Entry 8SAU (electron microscopy, 3.30 A resolution); this record covers chains B and F of the 12 polymer chains in the assembly.

[Chain B]
Protein: CH848.10.17 gp41
From: HIV-1 06TG.HT008
Chain sequence (132 residues; row label = number of the first residue in the row; note: 21 numbers in that range are skipped by the numbering (no residue carries them; nothing is unmodelled there)):
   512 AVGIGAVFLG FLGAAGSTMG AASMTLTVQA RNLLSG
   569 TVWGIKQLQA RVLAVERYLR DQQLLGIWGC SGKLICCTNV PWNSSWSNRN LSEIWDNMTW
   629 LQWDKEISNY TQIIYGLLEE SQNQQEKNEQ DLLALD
Not modelled in the structure: 512-519
Disulfides: Cys598-Cys604

[Chain F]
Protein: CH848.10.17 gp120
From: HIV-1 06TG.HT008
UniProtKB: A0A1W6IPB2 (A0A1W6IPB2_9HIV1); the construct lacks a stretch of the UniProt sequence and is renumbered around it, so the offset changes along the chain: 34-139 = UniProt 30-135; 150-185 = UniProt 136-171; 186-309 = UniProt 174-297; 312-321 = UniProt 298-307; 3 more segments
Chain sequence (463 residues; numbered 31 to 505 plus 3 insertion-coded residues; 15 numbers in that range are skipped by the numbering (no residue carries them; nothing is unmodelled there); the number before each row is that of its first residue; a row labelled like 185a-185b holds insertion residues (185a, then the next letters in order)):
    31 AENLWVTVYY GVPVWKEAKT TLFCASDARA YEKEVHNVWA THACVPTDPS PQELVLGNVT
    91 ENFNMWKNDM VDQMHEDIIS LWDQSLKPCV KLTPLCVTLI CSNATVKNG
   150 TVEEMKNCSF NTTTEIRDKE KKEYALFYKP DIVPLS
185a-185b ET
   186 NNTSEYRLIN CNTSACTQAC PKVTFEPIPI HYCAPAGYAI LKCNDETFNG TGPCSNVSTV
   246 QCTHGIRPVV STQLLLNGSL AEKEIVIRSE NLTNNAKIII VHLHTPVEIV CTRPNNNTRK
   306 SVRI
   312 GPGQTFYATG
  321c D
   322 IIGDIKQAHC NISEEKWNDT LQKVGIELQK HFP
   356 NKTIKYNQSA GGDMEITTHS FNCGGEFFYC NTSNLFNGTY NGTYISTNSS A
   409 NSTSTITLQC RIKQIINMWQ GVGRCMYAPP IAGNITCRSN ITGLLLTRDG GTNSNETETF
   469 RPAGGDMRDN WRSELYKYKV VKIEPLGVAP TRCKRRV
Not modelled in the structure: 31
Differences from the reference sequence: expression tag (31-33); conflict Cys201 (Val189 in A0A1W6IPB2), Cys433 (Ala417 in A0A1W6IPB2), Lys490 (Glu474 in A0A1W6IPB2), Glu492 (Gln476 in A0A1W6IPB2), Val496 (Ile480 in A0A1W6IPB2), Arg500 (Gly484 in A0A1W6IPB2), Cys501 (Ala485 in A0A1W6IPB2)
Disulfides: Cys54-Cys74, Cys119-Cys205, Cys126-Cys196, Cys131-Cys157, Cys201-Cys433, Cys218-Cys247, Cys228-Cys239, Cys296-Cys331, Cys378-Cys445, Cys385-Cys418
Glycans and other covalent adducts: N-acetylglucosamine (NAG) linked to Asn156, Asn442; glycan linked to Asn301, Asn332

[How chain B and chain F interact]
Residue-residue contacts (8; chain B residue first):
  Gln658(B) - Thr499(F)
  Gln658(B) - Cys501(F)  hydrogen bond
  Leu661(B) - Cys501(F)
  Leu661(B) - Lys502(F)
  Leu661(B) - Arg504(F)
  Ala662(B) - Arg500(F)
  Ala662(B) - Cys501(F)
  Asp664(B) - Arg504(F)  salt bridge
Also at the interface, not in a pair above, chain B (5 interface residues in all): Leu660
Also at the interface, not in a pair above, chain F (7 interface residues in all): Tyr39, Arg503

[In short]
The interface between chain B and chain F involves 5 residues on one side and 7 on the other, with 1 hydrogen
bond and 1 salt bridge. Among the polar pairs are Asp664(B)-Arg504(F) and Gln658(B)-Cys501(F).
N-acetylglucosamine is covalently linked to Asn156(F) and Asn442(F).
Chain B is CH848.10.17 gp41 and chain F is CH848.10.17 gp120, both from HIV-1 06TG.HT008; the structure,
CryoEM structure of DH270.4-CH848.10.17, was determined by electron microscopy, deposited together with 8SAL,
8SAN, 8SAQ, 8SAR, 8SAS, 8SAT and 9 further entries.
